Entry 2R8A (X-ray diffraction, 3.00 A resolution); this record covers chain A.

== Chain A ==
Name: Long-chain fatty acid transport protein
From: Escherichia coli
Reference sequence: P10384 (FADL_ECOLI); aligned to UniProt positions 26-438 over residues 9-421 (the alignment contains insertions or deletions, so no single offset holds)
Amino-acid sequence (419 residues; row label = number of the first residue in the row):
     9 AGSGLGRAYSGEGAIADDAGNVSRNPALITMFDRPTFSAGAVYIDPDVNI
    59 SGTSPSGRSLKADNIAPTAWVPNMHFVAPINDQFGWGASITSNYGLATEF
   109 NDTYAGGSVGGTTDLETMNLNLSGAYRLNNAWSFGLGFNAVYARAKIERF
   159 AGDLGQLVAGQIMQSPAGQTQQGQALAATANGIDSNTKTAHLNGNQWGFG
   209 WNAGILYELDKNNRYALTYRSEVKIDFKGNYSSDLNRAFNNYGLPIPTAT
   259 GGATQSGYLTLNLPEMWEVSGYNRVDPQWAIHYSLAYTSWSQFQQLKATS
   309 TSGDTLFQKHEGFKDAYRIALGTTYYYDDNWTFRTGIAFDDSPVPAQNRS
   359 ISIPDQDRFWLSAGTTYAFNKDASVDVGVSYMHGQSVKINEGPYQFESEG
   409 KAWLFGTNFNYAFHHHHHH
Disordered / not traced: 236-266, 300-321, 422-427
Construct notes: conflict Thr197 (Ile222 in P10384); expression tag (422-427)
Reported in the primary citation:
  - conformationally variable residues (order/disorder transition): Phe235 to Leu267, Ser299 to Ala324
  - mutagenesis - D323A: abolished growth in response to palmitate

== Overview ==
From the paper: D323A abolishes growth in response to palmitate; conformational variability at Phe235 and
Ser299.
Chain A is Long-chain fatty acid transport protein (Escherichia coli); the structure, Crystal structure of the
long-chain fatty acid transporter FadL mutant delta N8, was determined by X-ray diffraction (same publication
as 3PF1, 3PGR, 3PGS, 3PGU and 2R89).
